Entry 8V7L (electron microscopy, 2.90 A resolution); this record covers chains A and I of the 11 polymer chains in the assembly.

Chain A:
Molecule: Histone H3.2
From: Xenopus laevis
UniProtKB: P84233 (H32_XENLA); residues 1-135 here correspond to UniProt positions 2-136 (UniProt number = residue number + 1)
Sequence (135 residues; row label = number of the first residue in the row):
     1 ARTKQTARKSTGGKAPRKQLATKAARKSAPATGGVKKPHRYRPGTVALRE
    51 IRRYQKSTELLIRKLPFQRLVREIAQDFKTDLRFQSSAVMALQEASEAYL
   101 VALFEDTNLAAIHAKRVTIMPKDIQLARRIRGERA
Disordered / not traced: 1-40, 134-135
Differences from the reference sequence: engineered mutation Ala-102 (Gly103 in P84233), Ala-110 (Cys111 in P84233)
Curated features (UniProtKB/Swiss-Prot):
  - modified residue: Arg-2 (Asymmetric dimethylarginine), Thr-3 (Phosphothreonine), Lys-4 (Allysine), Gln-5 (5-glutamyl dopamine), Thr-6 (Phosphothreonine), Arg-8 (Citrulline), Lys-9 (N6,N6,N6-trimethyllysine), Ser-10 (ADP-ribosylserine), Thr-11 (Phosphothreonine), Lys-14 (N6-(2-hydroxyisobutyryl)lysine), Arg-17 (Asymmetric dimethylarginine), Lys-18 (N6-(2-hydroxyisobutyryl)lysine), Lys-23 (N6-(2-hydroxyisobutyryl)lysine), Arg-26 (Citrulline), Lys-27 (N6,N6,N6-trimethyllysine), Ser-28 (ADP-ribosylserine), Lys-36 (N6,N6,N6-trimethyllysine), Lys-37 (N6-methyllysine), Tyr-41 (Phosphotyrosine), Lys-56 (N6,N6,N6-trimethyllysine) and 8 more in UniProt

Chain I:
Molecule: Widom 601 DNA (147-mer) plus 60 base pairs flanking DNA (reverse strand)
Sequence (207 nucleotides; each row starts with the number of its first residue):
     1 AGAGTGGGAGCTCGGAACACTATCCGACTGGCACCGGCAAGGTCGCTGTT
    51 CAATACATGCACAGGATGTATATATCTGACACGTGCCTGGAGACTAGGGA
   101 GTAATCCCCTTGGCGGTTAAAACGCGGGGGACAGCGCGTACGTGCGTTTA
   151 AGCGGTGCTAGAGCTGTCTACGACCAATTGAGCGGCCTCGGCACCGGGAT
   201 TCTCCAG
Disordered / not traced: 1-67

How chain A and chain I interact:
Pairs across the interface (12):
  Gly-44(A) / DT143(I)  phosphate contact
  Val-46(A) / DT143(I)  phosphate contact
  Ala-47(A) / DT143(I)  hydrogen bond to the phosphate
  Arg-63(A) / DA151(I)  phosphate contact
  Arg-63(A) / DG152(I)  phosphate contact
  Lys-64(A) / DG152(I)  hydrogen bond to the phosphate
  Leu-65(A) / DG152(I)  hydrogen bond to the phosphate
  Pro-66(A) / DA151(I)  sugar contact
  Arg-69(A) / DA151(I)  salt bridge to the phosphate
  Arg-83(A) / DA160(I)  hydrogen bond to the sugar
  Arg-83(A) / DG161(I)  salt bridge to the phosphate
  Lys-115(A) / DA133(I)  salt bridge to the phosphate
Interface residues without a listed pair, chain A (12 interface residues in all): Tyr-41, Arg-42
Interface residues without a listed pair, chain I (8 interface residues in all): DG142, DG144

In short:
The interface between chain A and chain I involves 12 residues on one side and 8 on the other; the contacts
include 4 hydrogen bonds and 3 salt bridges. Polar contacts include Arg-83(A)/DA160(I), Ala-47(A)/DT143(I) and
Lys-64(A)/DG152(I).
Here chain A is Histone H3.2 (Xenopus laevis) and chain I is Widom 601 DNA (147-mer) plus 60 base pairs
flanking DNA (reverse strand). Entry 8V7L (Cryo-EM structure of singly-bound SNF2h-nucleosome complex with
SNF2h at inactive SHL2 (conformation 2)) was determined by electron microscopy, deposited together with 8V4Y
and 8V6V.
